Entry 9LBN (electron microscopy, 3.60 A resolution); this record covers chains I and h of the 8 polymer chains in the assembly.

# Chain I
Molecule: adaptor protein gp5
Organism: Xanthomonas phage phiXacJX1
Chain sequence (111 residues; each row starts with the number of its first residue):
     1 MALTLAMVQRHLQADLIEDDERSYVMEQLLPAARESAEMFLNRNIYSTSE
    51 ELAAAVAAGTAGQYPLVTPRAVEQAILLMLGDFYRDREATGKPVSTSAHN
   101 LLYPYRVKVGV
Disordered / not traced: 1

# Chain h
Molecule: portal protein gp1
Organism: Xanthomonas phage phiXacJX1
Chain sequence (431 residues; row label = number of the first residue in the row):
     1 MSENERPGLLGRVMSAFKPKAADAVTVASFSQRDAGLYIGSRFTSDAGRE
    51 VSVQTAMSLDAVQACVKLISQSIAAMPLYLYKKTPDGRKEAVNHPLYDLL
   101 LSAPNSSQTAFEFFECILTAMLLHGNAYVRKLMSNGKIESLQFMHSSRLT
   151 ISQDARGAYKYAYRKLDGTQIDVPSAQVWKIRGYSLDGENGISAIQYGAQ
   201 VFGTALAAERQAGRAFTNGNLQQIYYSVAAFLTPEQREQFSANVAQSVES
   251 GRTPVLEGGIDVKALGLNPADAQLLQSRNYSVESICRFFAVPPSMIGHAS
   301 AGTTSWGSGIEAQQLAFLGLTLAPWLRRIEQSLSLDLLTPGERRQYFVDY
   351 DVTTLLRADSAARSSFYATMVNNGVMTRDECREAEGLPKLGGNASVLTVQ
   401 SAMVPLDEITNNTGADPAAAQGTTSLDRSAQ
Disordered / not traced: 1-39, 301-306, 411-431

# Interface between chain I and chain h
Pairs across the interface (16):
  Tyr103(I) - Val228(h)
  Tyr103(I) - Ala230(h)  hydrophobic
  Tyr103(I) - Phe231(h)
  Tyr103(I) - Leu232(h)  hydrophobic
  Tyr103(I) - Gln236(h)  hydrogen bond (backbone-side chain)
  Pro104(I) - Gln236(h)  hydrogen bond (backbone-side chain)
  Arg106(I) - Gln236(h)  hydrogen bond (backbone-side chain)
  Val109(I) - Phe240(h)
  Val109(I) - Asn243(h)  hydrogen bond (backbone-side chain)
  Gly110(I) - Asn243(h)
  Val111(I) - Tyr226(h)  hydrophobic
  Val111(I) - Phe240(h)  hydrophobic
  Val111(I) - Val244(h)  hydrophobic
  Val111(I) - Pro254(h)  hydrophobic
  Val111(I) - Val255(h)
  Val111(I) - Leu256(h)
Other interface residues (no listed pair), chain I (8 interface residues in all): Tyr105, Val107
Other interface residues (no listed pair), chain h (15 interface residues in all): Gln239, Ser247, Ile260

# In short
8 residues of chain I and 15 residues of chain h are in contact, with 4 hydrogen bonds. Polar contacts include
Tyr103(I)-Gln236(h), Pro104(I)-Gln236(h) and Arg106(I)-Gln236(h).
Chain I is adaptor protein gp5 and chain h is portal protein gp1, both from Xanthomonas phage phiXacJX1; the
structure, The composite cryo-EM structure of the head-to-tail connector and head-proximal tail components of
bacteriophage phiXacJX1, was determined by electron microscopy (same publication as 9LBM).
